Entry 5T4L (X-ray diffraction, 1.53 A resolution); this record covers chain A.

# Chain A
Protein: Aspartate aminotransferase
Organism: Escherichia coli
Notes: EC 2.6.1.1
UniProt: P00509 (AAT_ECOLI); residue numbers follow UniProt; this construct covers 1-396
Sequence (396 residues; each row starts with the number of its first residue):
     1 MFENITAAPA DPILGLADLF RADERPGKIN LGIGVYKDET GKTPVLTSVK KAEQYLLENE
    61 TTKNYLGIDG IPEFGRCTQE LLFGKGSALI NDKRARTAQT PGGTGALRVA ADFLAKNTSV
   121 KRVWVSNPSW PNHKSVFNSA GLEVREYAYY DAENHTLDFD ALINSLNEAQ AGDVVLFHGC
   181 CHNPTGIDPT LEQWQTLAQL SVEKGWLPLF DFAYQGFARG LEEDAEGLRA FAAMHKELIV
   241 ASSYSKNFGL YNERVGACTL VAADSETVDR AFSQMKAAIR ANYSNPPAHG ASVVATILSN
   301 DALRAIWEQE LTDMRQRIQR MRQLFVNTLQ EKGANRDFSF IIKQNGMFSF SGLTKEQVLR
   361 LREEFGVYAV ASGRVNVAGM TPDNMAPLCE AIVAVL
Glycans and other covalent adducts: compound 77E linked to Lys246
Ligand contacts: 77E ((4R)-4-amino-6-{3-hydroxy-2-methyl-5-[(phosphonooxy)methyl]pyridin-4-yl}hexanoic acid): Ile13, Gly34, Tyr65, Gly102, Gly103, Thr104, Leu107, Trp130, His133, His178, Asn183, Asp211, Ala213, Tyr214, Ser243, Ser245, Arg254, Arg280
Swiss-Prot annotation at these positions:
  - binding site (L-aspartate): Gly34, Trp130, Asn183, Arg374
  - modified residue: Lys246 (N6-(pyridoxal phosphate)lysine)
  - mutagenesis: Tyr65 (Y65F/S: Slight changes in activity), His133 (H133A: Slight increase in maximum velocity of the overall transamination reaction between aspartate and 2-oxoglutarate ...), Arg280 (R280V: Reduces first-order rate constant over 25000-fold), Arg374 (R374A: Reduces first-order rate constant about 10000-fold; R374F/Y: Second-order rate constants are reduced by >5 orders of magnitude)

# Summary
Covalently linked compound 77E: at Lys246. From UniProt: 4 L-aspartate-binding residues and 4 mutagenesis
sites.
Chain A is Aspartate aminotransferase (Escherichia coli); the structure, PLP and GABA Trigger GabR-Mediated
Transcription Regulation in Bacillus subsidies via External Aldimine Formation, was determined by X-ray
diffraction together with 5T4J and 5T4K from the same study.
